PDB entry 4GXI | X-ray diffraction, 1.95 A resolution | chains A and P of the 4 polymer chains in the assembly

Chain A:
Name: DNA polymerase beta
From: Homo sapiens
Notes: EC 2.7.7.7, 4.2.99.-
Reference sequence: P06746 (DPOLB_HUMAN); residues 1-335 here = UniProt positions 1-335
Chain sequence (335 residues; numbered 1 to 335; the number before each row is that of its first residue):
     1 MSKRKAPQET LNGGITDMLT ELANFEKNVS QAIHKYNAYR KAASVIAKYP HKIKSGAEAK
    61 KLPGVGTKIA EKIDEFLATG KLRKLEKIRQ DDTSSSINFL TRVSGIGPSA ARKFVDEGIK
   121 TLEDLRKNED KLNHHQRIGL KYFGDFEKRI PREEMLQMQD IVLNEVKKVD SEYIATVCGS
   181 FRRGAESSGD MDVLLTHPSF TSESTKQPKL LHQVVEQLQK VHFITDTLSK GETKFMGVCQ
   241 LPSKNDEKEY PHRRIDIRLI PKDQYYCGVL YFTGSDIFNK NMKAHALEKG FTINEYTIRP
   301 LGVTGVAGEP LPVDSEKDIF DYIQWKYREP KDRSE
Disordered / not traced: 1-6
Differences from the reference sequence: engineered mutation Lys283 (Arg in P06746)
Swiss-Prot annotation at these positions:
  - region: Arg183 to Asp192 (DNA-binding)
  - active site: Lys72 (Nucleophile)
  - binding site (K(+)): Lys60, Leu62, Val65, Thr101, Val103, Ile106
  - binding site (Na(+)): Lys60, Leu62, Val65, Thr101, Val103, Ile106
  - binding site (dATP): Arg149, Ser180, Arg183, Gly189, Asp190
  - binding site (dCTP): Arg149, Ser180, Arg183, Gly189, Asp190
  - binding site (dGTP): Arg149, Ser180, Arg183, Gly189, Asp190, Asp192
  - binding site (dTTP): Arg149, Ser180, Arg183, Gly189, Asp190
  - binding site (Mg(2+)): Asp190, Asp192, Asp256
  - modified residue: Lys72 (N6-acetyllysine), Arg83 (Omega-N-methylarginine), Arg152 (Omega-N-methylarginine)
  - cross-link (Glycyl lysine isopeptide (Lys-Gly)): Lys41 (interchain with G-Cter in ubiquitin), Lys61 (interchain with G-Cter in ubiquitin), Lys81 (interchain with G-Cter in ubiquitin)
  - natural variant: Leu22 (L22P: Found in a gastric cancer sample; uncertain significance), Tyr39 (Y39C: Found in a gastric cancer sample; uncertain significance), Gly118 (G118V: Decreased DNA-directed DNA polymerase activity), Arg137 (R137Q: Decreased function in base-excision repair), Arg149 (R149I: Decreased DNA-directed DNA polymerase activity), Asp160 (D160N: Found in a gastric cancer sample; uncertain significance), Cys239 (C239R: Found in a gastric cancer sample; uncertain significance), Lys289 (K289M: Found in a colon cancer sample; uncertain significance), Asn294 (N294D: Found in a gastric cancer sample; uncertain significance), Glu295 (E295K: Found in a gastric cancer sample; uncertain significance)
  - mutagenesis: Phe25 (F25W: No effect on 5'-dRP lyase activity. Decreased ssDNA binding), His34 (H34G: Decreased 5'-dRP lyase activity. Decreased ssDNA binding), Lys35 (K35A: Decreased 5'-dRP lyase activity. Decreased ssDNA binding. Loss of 5'-dRP lyase activity; when associated with A-68 and A-72. Decreased ssDNA binding; when associated with A-68 and A-72 ...), Tyr39 (Y39F: No effect on 5'-dRP lyase activity; Y39Q: Abolishes DNA polymerase and 5'-dRP lyase activity), Lys41 (K41R: Abolishes ubiquitination; when associated with R-61 and R-81), Lys60 (K60A: Decreased 5'-dRP lyase activity. Decreased ssDNA binding), Lys61 (K61R: Abolishes ubiquitination; when associated with R-41 and R-81), Lys68 (K68A: No effect on 5'-dRP lyase activity. Decreased ssDNA binding. Loss of 5'-dRP lyase activity; when associated with A-35 and A-72. Decreased ssDNA binding; when associated with A-35 and A-72 ...), Glu71 (E71Q: No effect on 5'-dRP lyase activity. No effect on structure shown by circular dichroism. No effect on ssDNA binding), Lys72 (K72A: Severely reduced 5'-dRP lyase activity. Does not affect ssDNA binding. Loss of 5'-dRP lyase activity; when associated with A-35 and A-68. Decreased ssDNA binding ...), Glu75 (E75A: Slightly decreased 5'-dRP lyase activity. Decreased ssDNA binding. No effect on structure shown by circular dichroism), Lys81 (K81R: Abolishes ubiquitination; when associated with R-41 and R-61), 5 further mutagenesis entries in UniProt
Bound ions: Na+ site 1: Lys60, Leu62, Val65 (shared with 1 residue of chain D); Na+ site 2: Thr101, Val103, Ile106 (shared with DG9(P) of chain P); Na+ site 3 near Thr101 (its only coordinating residue here); Na+ site 4 near Ser171 (its only coordinating residue here)
From the paper describing this entry:
  - mutagenesis - R283K: decreased catalytic activity on incoming dATP
  - mutagenesis - R283K: unchanged catalytic activity on non-damaged guanine
  - mutagenesis - R283K: decreased catalytic activity on 8-oxoG

Chain P:
Molecule: 10-nt DNA strand
Sequence (10 nucleotides; numbered 1 to 10; the number before each row is that of its first residue):
     1 GCTGATGCGA
Bound ions: Na+: DG9 (shared with Thr101(A), Val103(A), Ile106(A) of chain A)

Interface between chain A and chain P:
Pairs across the interface - 14 pairs, chain A then chain P:
  Val103(A) with DG9(P), phosphate contact
  Ser104(A) with DG9(P), phosphate contact
  Gly105(A) with DC8(P), sugar contact; DG9(P), hydrogen bond to the phosphate
  Ile106(A) with DG9(P), phosphate contact
  Gly107(A) with DC8(P), hydrogen bond to the phosphate
  Pro108(A) with DC8(P), phosphate contact
  Ser109(A) with DG7(P), phosphate contact; DC8(P), hydrogen bond to the phosphate
  Ala110(A) with DC8(P), hydrogen bond to the phosphate
  His135(A) with DG9(P), sugar contact
  Met236(A) with DA10(P), sugar contact
  Arg254(A) with DA10(P), salt bridge to the phosphate
  Asp256(A) with DA10(P), sugar contact
Also at the interface, not in a pair above, chain A (13 interface residues in all): Asp190

Summary:
13 residues of chain A and 4 residues of chain P are in contact; the contacts include 4 hydrogen bonds and 1
salt bridge. Polar pairs include Gly105(A)-DG9(P), Gly107(A)-DC8(P) and Ser109(A)-DC8(P). From the paper:
R283K of chain A reduces catalytic activity on incoming dATP; R283K of chain A reduces catalytic activity on
8-oxoG.
Here chain A is DNA polymerase beta (Homo sapiens) and chain P is a 10-nt DNA strand. Entry 4GXI (R283K DNA
polymerase beta binary complex with a templating 8OG) was determined by X-ray diffraction together with 4GXJ
and 4GXK from the same study.
